Entry 1SDL (X-ray diffraction, 1.80 A resolution); this record covers chains A and B of the 4 polymer chains in the assembly.

[Chain A]
Name: Hemoglobin A
Organism: Homo sapiens
UniProtKB: P69905 (HBA_HUMAN); numbering as in UniProt (aligned over 1-141)
Chain sequence (141 residues; each row starts with the number of its first residue):
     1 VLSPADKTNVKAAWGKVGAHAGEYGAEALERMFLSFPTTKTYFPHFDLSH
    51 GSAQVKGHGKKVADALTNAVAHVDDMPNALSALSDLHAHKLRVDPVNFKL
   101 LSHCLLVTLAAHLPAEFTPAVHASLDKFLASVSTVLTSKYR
Bound ions: heme Fe: H87 (together with carbon monoxide)
Ligand contacts: carbon monoxide / heme: L29, M32, T39, Y42, F43, H45, F46, H58, K61, V62, A65, L66, L83, L86, H87, L91, V93, N97, F98, L101, V132, L136
UniProt features mapped onto this chain:
  - site: K61 (Not glycated)

[Chain B]
Name: Hemoglobin A
Organism: Homo sapiens
UniProtKB: P68871 (HBB_HUMAN); residues 1-146 here = UniProt positions 1-146
Chain sequence (146 residues; numbered 1 to 146; the number before each row is that of its first residue):
     1 VHLTPEEKSAVTALWGKVNVDEVGGEALGRLLVVYPWTQRFFESFGDLST
    51 PDAVMGNPKVKAHGKKVLGAFSDGLAHLDNLKGTFATLSELHCDKLHVDP
   101 ENFRLLGNVLVCVLAHHFGKEFTPPVQAAYQKVVAGVANALAHKYH
Covalently attached groups: 1,3,5-benzenetricarboxylic acid (TMM) linked to K82
Bound ions: heme Fe: H92 (together with carbon monoxide)
Ligand contacts: carbon monoxide / heme: L28, L31, T38, F41, F42, F45, H63, K66, V67, A70, F71, L88, L91, H92, L96, V98, N102, F103, L106, V137, L141

[Interface between chain A and chain B]
Contacting residue pairs - 39 pairs, chain A then chain B:
  E30(A) - P124(B)
  R31(A) - F122(B)  hydrogen bond (side chain-backbone)
  R31(A) - T123(B)
  R31(A) - P124(B)
  R31(A) - Q127(B)  hydrogen bond
  L34(A) - P124(B)  hydrophobic
  L34(A) - P125(B)
  L34(A) - A128(B)
  S35(A) - Q127(B)
  S35(A) - A128(B)
  S35(A) - Q131(B)
  F36(A) - Q131(B)
  H103(A) - N108(B)  hydrogen bond (side chain-backbone)
  H103(A) - V111(B)
  H103(A) - Q127(B)
  H103(A) - Q131(B)  hydrogen bond
  C104(A) - Q127(B)
  V107(A) - V111(B)  hydrophobic
  V107(A) - A115(B)
  V107(A) - Q127(B)
  A110(A) - C112(B)
  A110(A) - A115(B)
  A110(A) - H116(B)
  A111(A) - A115(B)
  A111(A) - G119(B)
  A111(A) - K120(B)  hydrogen bond (backbone-side chain)
  P114(A) - H116(B)  hydrogen bond (backbone-side chain)
  F117(A) - R30(B)  hydrogen bond (backbone-side chain)
  F117(A) - H116(B)
  T118(A) - R30(B)
  P119(A) - R30(B)
  P119(A) - V33(B)
  P119(A) - M55(B)  hydrophobic
  A120(A) - P51(B)  hydrophobic
  H122(A) - R30(B)  hydrogen bond
  H122(A) - V34(B)
  A123(A) - V34(B)  hydrophobic
  D126(A) - V34(B)
  D126(A) - Y35(B)
Also at the interface, not in a pair above, chain A (20 interface residues in all): L106, K127

[Summary]
The chain A/chain B interface involves 20 residues from each chain, with 8 hydrogen bonds. Among the polar
pairs are R31(A)-F122(B), R31(A)-Q127(B) and H103(A)-N108(B). Bound to chain A: carbon monoxide / heme. Bound
to chain B: carbon monoxide / heme.
Chain A is Hemoglobin A and chain B is Hemoglobin A, both from Homo sapiens; the structure, Cross-linked,
carbonmonoxy hemoglobin A, was determined by X-ray diffraction together with 1SDK from the same study.
